PDB entry 6QKL | electron microscopy, 3.30 A resolution | chains N and H of the 11 polymer chains in the assembly

[Chain N]
Molecule: 26S ribosomal RNA
From: Dictyostelium discoideum
Sequence (3741 nucleotides; each row starts with the number of its first residue):
     1 UCCGCCUCAC CUUUGUAAGA UUACCCGCUG AACUUAAGCA UAUCAGUAAG CGGAGGAAAA
    61 GAAACUAACU AGGAUUCCGU CAGUAACGGC GAGUGAAGAC GGAAUAGCCC AAGGUUCAAA
   121 CCUGGAUCUC UUCGAGGUUA GGUGAUGUGA CCUAUGGACU GAUGGAGCCC GCUGUUGUGA
   181 CUGCUAAUUC CGUUUGGAAU UUCGAGUCGU AGAAGGUGAU AACCCUGUUC GCAGUAUCAC
   241 AACAGUUGGA CUUUGCCAUU AGCUCCACGA GUAGGAAUGU CUGAAAUUGC AUUCUGAAUG
   301 GGUGAUAAGA UUCAUCCAAG GCUAAAUAUA UGUUAGGAGA UCGAUAGCAU ACAAGUACCG
   361 UGAGGGAAAG GUGAAAAGAA CUUUGAAAAA AGGUUUAAAA GUAUUUGACA CCGUUUAUGU
   421 GGAAGCGUUU ACUUGGACCC CGAUUAAUGA CGUCGGUUUA GCUCUAAUUC UUAGGUGGCC
   481 AAAGUAGAGU GUUACGUGCU GAUCAAAAGG UAACGGACAU UUGAUUCAUU GGUUAUCGAC
   541 GAGGAAGGUA CUCUAAAUCG GCCAGUUACU AACGGGUGAG AUCUGAUGUU UAUAAAAUGG
   601 GGGAUGAGGC UUAUCGGCUU GCUGGUGGCU CGCUCUCAAU AAUGGAUAUU GGGUUUCAUC
   661 AAGAGUGCAA AAUGGUGGCA AUUCACUAUU AGUGGUUAUU AAUUUUGUUU GCGUGGCUUG
   721 GCCUUGUCUA CAGGUUAUCU UCGGAUGGCU UGUAGCUUUG UUGAACGCGU GGGCUUAAUG
   781 UUGUGAUUCU AGUAGCGUUA CCAUAUCGUU AGAGUGGGUU CAAUAAAUGU CCCGUCUUGA
   841 AACACGGAUC AAGGAGGCCG UUUUGUGUGC GAGUGUAAGA GUAAUUAAAA CUCUGACGCG
   901 UAUUGAAAGA AAGAAUACUC CAAAAGAUCG UAACUACGGU UACCUUCUGU AAGGAGUGCC
   961 CGAAUCAUGA GAACUCUGUU UCGAAAGGAU UUGCGGUUGA GCACCUAGAA UGGGACCCGA
  1021 AAGGUUGUGA ACUAUGCCUG AGGAAGGCGA AGUCAGGGGA AACUCUGAUG GAGGCUUGUC
  1081 GCAAUGCUGA CGUGCAAAUC GCUUGUCUAA CUUGGGUAUA GGGGCGAAAG ACUAAUCGAA
  1141 CAACCUAGUA GCUGGUUCCU UCCGAAGUUU CCCUCAGGAU AGCUGGAGCA GUAUUCUAGU
  1201 UCCAUCUUGU AAAGACAAUG AUUAGCAGUU UCGGGGGCGU AAUGCUCUCA GCUGAUUCUC
  1261 AAACUCUGAA CGGGUGGGUA UCAUUUUAAU UCACUUAAUU GGAUUUUAAA AUUAAAUUGC
  1321 ACAUGUGCAA UGAAAAAUAG GAGCUCUUAG UGGGCCAUUU UUGGUAAGCA GAACUGGCGA
  1381 UGUGGGUUGA ACCAAAUAUU GGGAUAAGAC GUCUAACAUU CACUAAUAGA UACCACAAAA
  1441 GGUGUUAGUU CAUUAAGACA GCAGGACGGU GGCCAUGGAA GUCGGUAUCC GCUAAGGAGU
  1501 GUGUAACAAC UCACCUGCCA AAUGGACUAG CCCUGAAAAU GGAUGACGCU AGCAGUGGAU
  1561 GGUCGAUGCC CAAUCGUUAA AAGAAGUGAU AAUACUUUUA ACGUGUAGGA AGGCGUGAAG
  1621 GUAACGUAGA AGCUUGAAUG UGAAUUCGAG UGGAGUUGUC UUUAGUGCAG AUCUUGAUGG
  1681 UAGUAGCAAA UAUUCAAAAG AAUUUACUUU GAAGGCCGAA GUGGGGAAGG GUUCCAUAAC
  1741 AAUGGAAUUC ACUUAUGGGU GAGUCGAUCC UAAGGUUUGG GUUAACUCUC UCUAAUAAGG
  1801 UUACUAGGUC AUUGGAUCGA AAGUGAAGGU GGCUUUAACA CUAGUGACUU UAUAGGCCGA
  1861 AAGGGAAGCG GGUUAAAAUU CCUGCACCAU CGAAUGGGAU AUUAGGGUAA CCGAUCGUAA
  1921 UCCGGGACAU CAAUUGGCGG UCGAGGAAGA GUUAUCUUUU CUUGUUAACA UUGUCUUGGG
  1981 GUCCUCCGAA UCAGGUCAAC UGGAGACGAG GAUUCAUCGC ACAAUGGAAG AGCACAGUCC
  2041 UUUGGAUUGG GUCUCGCAUC CGCUAAAUGG UCCUUGAAAA CCGGAUUAUG GUAUUUAAUC
  2101 CUAUUUGGUG UUCGUACCAA UAACCACAUC AGGUCUCCAA GGUGAAUAGC CUCUGGUCAA
  2161 AUGUAUUAAU GUAGAUAAGG GAAGUCGGCA AAACCGAUCU GUAACUUCGG GAUAAGGAUU
  2221 GGCUCUAAAG GCUGGUGGAG UGGACAUAUU GGAGUUUGCU AUUUGUUUUU UACUUUUAGG
  2281 AUGGGCAACU GUUUUGAAGG UUUAAGAUGG GUGGUAAUUC UUUCCAAUGU GAGGGCUUGC
  2341 UCGUUCUGCU UUACGAUUAA CAGCUAAUUU AGAACUGUGA CGAUCACCGG GAAUCCAACU
  2401 GUUUAAUUAA AACAAAGCAU UGCGAUAAGC UUAAAAGCUU UUGACGCAAU GUGAUUUCUG
  2461 CCCAGUGCUC UGAAUGUCAA AGUGAAGAGA UUCAACCUAG CACGGGUAAA CGGCGGGAGU
  2521 AACUAUGACU CUCUUAAGGU AGCCAAAUGC CUCGUCAUCU AAUUAGUGAC GCGCAUGAAU
  2581 GGAUCAAUGA GAUUCCCACU GUCCCUAACU ACUAUACAGC GAAACCACUG CAAGGGGAAC
  2641 GGGCCUUGCA AAAACAGCGG GGAAAGAAGA CCCUGUUGAG CUUGACUCUA GUCUGAUAUU
  2701 GCAUAGUGAC CUAAAAGGUG UAGAAUAGGU GGGAGGGGCA ACCCGACGGU GAAAUACCAC
  2761 CCCUUUUGGC GUUACUUUGC UAACUUGGAA UAACAGUACC UCAUAAUUCA UUUUAUGAUG
  2821 GUUUUGGUGA AUAAGCGGAU CAACCACGGG UGAAAUCUGU GCAAAUUGGG CAACUGAUUU
  2881 GUAUAGCAAA GUAGUCCCUC UGGUCCCGUA UUAUGUCGAC CAAGAACAGU UUCAGGUGGG
  2941 GAGUUUGGCU GGGGCGGCAC AUUUGUUAAA AGAUAACGCA AGUGUCCAAA GGCAGGCUCA
  3001 GUGAGAACAG AAAUCUCACG UAGAGUAAAA GGGCAAAAGC CUGCUUGAUU CUGAUUUUCA
  3061 GUACUAAUCG GAACUGGGAA ACCAGGGCCU AUCGAUCCUU UAUGUGCUUA AAUCUUAACC
  3121 CUAGAGGUGU CAGAAAAGUU ACCACAGGGA UAACUGGCUU GUGGCAGCCA AGCGCUCAUA
  3181 GCGACGCUGC UUUUUGAUCC UUCGAUGUCG GCUCUUCUUA UCAUUGUGAA GCAGAAUUCA
  3241 CAAAGUGUUG GAUUGUUCAC CCACUAACAA GGAACGUGAG CUGGGUUUAG ACCGUCGUGA
  3301 GACAGGUUAG UUUUACCCUA CUGUUGUCAA UUGUUUGCGU AAUAGUAGCA UGAUUUAGUA
  3361 CGAGAGGAAC UGUCAUGCCG GAUCACUGGU CUGUAGGUUU AUUUGACAAA AUAGUGACCU
  3421 GCCGCUACCA UCCGUUGGAU AAUGGCUGAA CGCCUCUAAG UCAGAAUCCA UUCUAGAAAC
  3481 GCAAACCAAA UGCUUUAGAG UGUGAAUGUU GUAGGUAACA UUAGGUUGUU GGUGGGGGAC
  3541 CACUUUCAAC UUUAAACCAU AUGAUUAAUC GCUGUUACAC UGCAGUUUCC UUCCGGUUAU
  3601 UGUGGUGGGU GGCUAAAUUC UAAUUUAUAU CCUCGUUCCG CUCAACUCUU CGAUUGUAGA
  3661 CGACUAUCAA AUGAACUAGG UGCUGUAAGC UUCCGAGUAG CGUUCAGUUA CGAGGGGUUG
  3721 AGGCUUUUCC AUUAGUUCUU U
Disordered / not traced: 1-1220, 1271-1355, 1603-2391, 2701-2925, 3330-3332, 3481-3741

[Chain H]
Name: Ubiquitin-60S ribosomal protein L40
From: Dictyostelium discoideum
Reference sequence: P14794 (RL40_DICDI); residues 1-52 here correspond to UniProt positions 77-128 (UniProt number = residue number + 76)
Sequence (52 residues; each row starts with the number of its first residue):
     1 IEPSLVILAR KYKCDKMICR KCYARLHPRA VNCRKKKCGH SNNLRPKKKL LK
Disordered / not traced: 52
Disulfides: Cys19-Cys22

[Chain N / chain H interface]
Residue-residue contacts (51; chain N residue first):
  A1426(N) with Lys36(H), phosphate contact
  U1427(N) with Lys36(H), salt bridge to the phosphate
  G1441(N) with Gly39(H), base contact; Asn42(H), phosphate contact
  G1442(N) with Asn32(H), phosphate contact; Gly39(H), sugar contact; His40(H), sugar contact; Asn42(H), hydrogen bond to the phosphate
  U1443(N) with Val31(H), base contact; Asn32(H), sugar contact; Asn42(H), hydrogen bond to the phosphate
  C1533(N) with Lys36(H), sugar contact
  U1534(N) with Lys36(H), sugar contact; Lys37(H), hydrogen bond to the sugar; Cys38(H), sugar contact; Gly39(H), sugar contact
  C3168(N) with Lys21(H), salt bridge to the phosphate
  U3179(N) with Arg20(H), hydrogen bond to the base
  A3180(N) with Arg20(H), salt bridge to the phosphate; Arg45(H), salt bridge to the phosphate; Lys48(H), sugar contact
  G3181(N) with Tyr23(H), hydrogen bond to the phosphate
  G3228(N) with Tyr23(H), hydrogen bond to the sugar; Ala24(H), hydrogen bond to the sugar; Arg25(H), salt bridge to the phosphate
  A3229(N) with Ile18(H), sugar contact; Tyr23(H), sugar contact; Arg25(H), salt bridge to the phosphate; Arg45(H), hydrogen bond to the sugar; Lys47(H), salt bridge to the phosphate
  A3230(N) with Lys47(H), phosphate contact; Lys48(H), hydrogen bond to the phosphate
  G3231(N) with Lys48(H), hydrogen bond to the base; Lys49(H), phosphate contact
  C3239(N) with Tyr23(H), hydrogen bond to the sugar
  A3240(N) with Tyr23(H), sugar contact
  C3241(N) with Lys37(H), hydrogen bond to the sugar
  A3442(N) with Lys37(H), phosphate contact
  U3443(N) with Lys35(H), phosphate contact; Lys37(H), salt bridge to the phosphate
  G3444(N) with Ala24(H), phosphate contact; Arg25(H), hydrogen bond to the phosphate; Lys35(H), salt bridge to the phosphate
  G3445(N) with Tyr12(H), phosphate contact; Lys16(H), salt bridge to the phosphate
  C3454(N) with His27(H), hydrogen bond to the sugar
  U3455(N) with His27(H), sugar contact; Arg34(H), hydrogen bond to the phosphate
  C3456(N) with Arg25(H), base contact; Arg34(H), salt bridge to the phosphate
  U3457(N) with Arg34(H), salt bridge to the phosphate
Interface residues without a listed pair, chain N (30 interface residues in all): G1444, C3232, A3233, A3458
Interface residues without a listed pair, chain H (28 interface residues in all): Arg29, Ser41, Asn43, Pro46, Leu50

[In short]
The interface between chain N and chain H involves 30 residues on one side and 28 on the other, with 15
hydrogen bonds and 12 salt bridges. Polar pairs include U3179(N)-Arg20(H), G3231(N)-Lys48(H) and
U1534(N)-Lys37(H).
Here chain N is 26S ribosomal RNA and chain H is Ubiquitin-60S ribosomal protein L40, both from Dictyostelium
discoideum. Entry 6QKL (Mechanism of eIF6 release from the nascent 60S ribosomal subunit) was determined by
electron microscopy together with 5AN9, 5ANB and 5ANC from the same study.
